Entry 7VHE (X-ray diffraction, 1.90 A resolution); this record covers chains A and F of the 7 polymer chains in the assembly.

Chain A:
Protein: rRNA N-glycosylase
From: Escherichia coli
Notes: EC 3.2.2.22
UniProt: Q8XBV2 (Q8XBV2_ECOLX); residues 1-297 here correspond to UniProt positions 23-319 (UniProt number = residue number + 22)
Amino-acid sequence (297 residues; row label = number of the first residue in the row):
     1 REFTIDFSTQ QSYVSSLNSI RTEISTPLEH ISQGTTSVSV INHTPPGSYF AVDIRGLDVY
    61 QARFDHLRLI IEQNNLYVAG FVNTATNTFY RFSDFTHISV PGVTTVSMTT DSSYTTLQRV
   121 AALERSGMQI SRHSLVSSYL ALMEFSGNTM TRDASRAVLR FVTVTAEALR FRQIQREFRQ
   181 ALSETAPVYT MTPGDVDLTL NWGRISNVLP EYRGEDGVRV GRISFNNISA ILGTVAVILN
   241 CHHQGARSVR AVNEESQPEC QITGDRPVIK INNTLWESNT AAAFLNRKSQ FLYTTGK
Unresolved in the structure: 243-256
Cystine bridges: Cys-241/Cys-260
What the authors report for this chain:
  - catalytic residues: Glu-167, Arg-170 (citing earlier work)

Chain F:
Protein: Shiga toxin 2 B subunit
From: Escherichia coli
UniProt: Q7DJJ2 (Q7DJJ2_ECOLX); residues 1-70 here correspond to UniProt positions 20-89 (UniProt number = residue number + 19)
Amino-acid sequence (70 residues; numbered 1 to 70; the number before each row is that of its first residue):
     1 ADCAKGKIEF SKYNEDDTFT VKVDGKEYWT SRWNLQPLLQ SAQLTGMTVT IKSSTCESGS
    61 GFAEVQFNND
Cystine bridges: Cys-3/Cys-56

Chain A / chain F interface:
Residue-residue contacts (18; chain A residue first):
  Asn-272(A) / Thr-45(F)  hydrogen bond (side chain-backbone)
  Asn-272(A) / Gly-46(F)
  Asn-272(A) / Met-47(F)
  Asn-272(A) / Asn-69(F)  hydrogen bond
  Asn-272(A) / Asp-70(F)  hydrogen bond (side chain-backbone)
  Trp-276(A) / Leu-44(F)
  Phe-284(A) / Ser-41(F)
  Phe-284(A) / Leu-44(F)  hydrophobic
  Phe-284(A) / Thr-45(F)
  Leu-285(A) / Ser-41(F)
  Ser-289(A) / Asn-34(F)  hydrogen bond
  Gln-290(A) / Trp-33(F)
  Gln-290(A) / Asn-34(F)
  Gln-290(A) / Gln-36(F)  hydrogen bond
  Gln-290(A) / Pro-37(F)
  Phe-291(A) / Trp-33(F)  hydrophobic
  Phe-291(A) / Asn-34(F)  hydrogen bond (backbone-side chain)
  Thr-294(A) / Trp-33(F)
Also at the interface, not in a pair above, chain A (12 interface residues in all): Arg-219, Ile-271, Asn-273, Thr-295

In short:
The interface between chain A and chain F involves 12 residues on one side and 11 on the other, with 6
hydrogen bonds. Among the polar pairs are Asn-272(A)/Thr-45(F), Asn-272(A)/Asn-69(F) and Asn-272(A)/Asp-70(F).
From the paper: catalytic residues Glu-167(A) and Arg-170(A).
Chain A is rRNA N-glycosylase and chain F is Shiga toxin 2 B subunit, both from Escherichia coli; the
structure, Crystal structure of the STX2a complexed with RRRA peptide, was determined by X-ray diffraction
together with 7VHC, 7VHD and 7VHF from the same study.
